Entry 3JRY (X-ray diffraction, 2.30 A resolution); this record covers chain A.

== Chain A ==
Protein: Serum albumin
From: Homo sapiens
UniProtKB: P02768 (ALBU_HUMAN); residues 1-585 here correspond to UniProt positions 25-609 (UniProt number = residue number + 24)
Amino-acid sequence (585 residues; row label = number of the first residue in the row):
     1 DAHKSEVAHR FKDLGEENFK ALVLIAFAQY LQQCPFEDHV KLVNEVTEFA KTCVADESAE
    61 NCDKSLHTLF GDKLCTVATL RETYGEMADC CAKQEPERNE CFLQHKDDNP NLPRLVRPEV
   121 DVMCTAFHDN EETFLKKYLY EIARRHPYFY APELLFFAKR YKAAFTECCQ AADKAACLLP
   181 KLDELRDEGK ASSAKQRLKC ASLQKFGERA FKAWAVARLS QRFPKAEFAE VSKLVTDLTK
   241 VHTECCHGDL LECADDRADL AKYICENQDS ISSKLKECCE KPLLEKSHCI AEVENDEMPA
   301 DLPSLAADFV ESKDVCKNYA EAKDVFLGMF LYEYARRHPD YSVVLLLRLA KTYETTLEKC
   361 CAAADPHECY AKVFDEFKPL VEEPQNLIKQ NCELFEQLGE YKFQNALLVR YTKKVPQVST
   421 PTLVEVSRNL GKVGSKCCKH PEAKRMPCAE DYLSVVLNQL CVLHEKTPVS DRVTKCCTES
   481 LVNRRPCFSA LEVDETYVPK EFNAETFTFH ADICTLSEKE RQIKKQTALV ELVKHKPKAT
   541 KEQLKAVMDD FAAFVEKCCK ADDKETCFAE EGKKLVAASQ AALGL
Not modelled in the structure: 1-4, 580-585
Disulfides: C53-C62, C75-C91, C90-C101, C124-C169, C168-C177, C200-C246, C245-C253, C265-C279, C278-C289, C316-C361, C360-C369, C392-C438, C437-C448, C461-C477, C476-C487, C514-C559, C558-C567
Swiss-Prot annotation at these positions:
  - binding site (Cu cation): H3
  - binding site (Ca(2+)): E6, D13, E244, D249, E252, D255, D259
  - binding site (Zn(2+)): H67, H247, D249
  - binding site ((4Z,15Z)-bilirubin IXalpha): K240
  - site: K4 (Not glycated), K20 (Not glycated), K41 (Not glycated), K64 (Not glycated), K73 (Not glycated), K93 (Not glycated), K106 (Not glycated), K136 (Not glycated), K159 (Not glycated), K174 (Not glycated), K181 (Not glycated), K190 (Not glycated), K195 (Not glycated), K199 (Aspirin-acetylated lysine), K205 (Not glycated), K212 (Not glycated), K240 (Not glycated), K262 (Not glycated), K274 (Not glycated), K286 (Not glycated) and 18 more in UniProt
  - modified residue: S5 (Phosphoserine), S58 (Phosphoserine), S65 (Phosphoserine), T83 (Phosphothreonine), K205 (N6-succinyllysine), S273 (Phosphoserine), S419 (Phosphoserine), T420 (Phosphothreonine), T422 (Phosphothreonine), K436 (N6-succinyllysine), S489 (Phosphoserine), K519 (N6-succinyllysine), K534 (N6-methyllysine), K564 (N6-succinyllysine)
  - glycosylation: K12 (N-linked (Glc) (glycation) lysine), K51 (N-linked (Glc) (glycation) lysine), K137 (N-linked (Glc) (glycation) lysine), K162 (N-linked (Glc) (glycation) lysine), K199 (N-linked (Glc) (glycation) lysine), K225 (N-linked (Glc) (glycation) lysine), K233 (N-linked (Glc) (glycation) lysine), K276 (N-linked (Glc) (glycation) lysine), K281 (N-linked (Glc) (glycation) lysine), K313 (N-linked (Glc) (glycation) lysine), K317 (N-linked (Glc) (glycation) lysine), N318 (N-linked (GlcNAc...) asparagine), K323 (N-linked (Glc) (glycation) lysine), K351 (N-linked (Glc) (glycation) lysine), K378 (N-linked (Glc) (glycation) lysine), K413 (N-linked (Glc) (glycation) lysine), K439 (N-linked (Glc) (glycation) lysine), K444 (N-linked (Glc) (glycation) lysine), D494 (N-linked (GlcNAc...) asparagine), K525 (N-linked (Glc) (glycation) lysine) and 4 more in UniProt

== In short ==
UniProt lists Cu cation-binding residue H3, 7 Ca2+-binding residues, 3 Zn2+-binding residues and
(4Z,15Z)-bilirubin IXalpha-binding residue K240.
Chain A is Serum albumin (Homo sapiens); the structure, Human Serum albumin with bound Sulfate, was determined
by X-ray diffraction.
